6FIX - chains C and D of the 6 polymer chains in the assembly; structure by X-ray diffraction, 3.80 A resolution.

Chain C:
Molecule: 31-nt DNA strand
Sequence (31 nucleotides; numbered 1 to 31; the number before each row is that of its first residue):
     1 AAATTAACGA ATAACGTTAA GCATTCAGCT C
Unresolved in the structure: 31

Chain D:
Molecule: XRE family transcriptional regulator
Source organism: Pseudomonas putida
UniProtKB: A0A179R2V1 (A0A179R2V1_PSEPU); residue numbers follow UniProt; this construct covers 2-99
Chain sequence (105 residues; row label = number of the first residue in the row; numbers below 1 keep their minus sign (Met-5 is residue -5)):
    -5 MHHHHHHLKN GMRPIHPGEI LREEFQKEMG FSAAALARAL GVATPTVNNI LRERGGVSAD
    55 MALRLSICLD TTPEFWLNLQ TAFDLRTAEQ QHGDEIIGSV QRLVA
Unresolved in the structure: -5 to 3, 99
Differences from the reference sequence: initiating methionine (-5); expression tag (-4 to 1)
What the authors report for this chain:
  - binding site for the 31-nt DNA strand (chain C): Pro39, Asn42, Arg46

Chain C / chain D interface:
Residue-residue contacts - 13 pairs, chain C then chain D:
  DC15(C) - Gly49(D)  phosphate contact
  DC15(C) - Gly50(D)  hydrogen bond to the phosphate
  DC15(C) - Ser52(D)  hydrogen bond to the phosphate
  DG16(C) - Thr40(D)  sugar contact
  DG16(C) - Ser52(D)  hydrogen bond to the phosphate
  DG16(C) - Asp54(D)  phosphate contact
  DG16(C) - Met55(D)  phosphate contact
  DT17(C) - Val36(D)  phosphate contact
  DT17(C) - Ala37(D)  hydrogen bond to the phosphate
  DT17(C) - Pro39(D)  base contact
  DT17(C) - Thr40(D)  hydrogen bond to the phosphate
  DT18(C) - Ala37(D)  base contact
  DT18(C) - Pro39(D)  base contact
Also at the interface, not in a pair above, chain C (5 interface residues in all): DA19
Also at the interface, not in a pair above, chain D (10 interface residues in all): Arg58

Summary:
The interface between chain C and chain D involves 5 residues on one side and 10 on the other, with 5 hydrogen
bonds. Among the polar pairs are DC15(C)-Gly50(D), DC15(C)-Ser52(D) and DG16(C)-Ser52(D). From the paper: a
binding site for the 31-nt DNA strand (chain C) at Pro39(D), Asn42(D) and Arg46(D).
Here chain C is a 31-nt DNA strand and chain D is XRE family transcriptional regulator (Pseudomonas putida).
Entry 6FIX (antitoxin GraA in complex with its operator) was determined by X-ray diffraction (same publication
as 6F8H and 6F8S).
